5ZGH - chains A and F of the 15 polymer chains in the assembly; structure by electron microscopy, 3.82 A resolution.

# Chain A
Molecule: PsaA
Organism: Cyanidioschyzon merolae (strain 10D)
Notes: EC 1.97.1.12
UniProtKB: Q85FY7 (PSAA_CYAM1); residue numbers follow UniProt; this construct covers 1-748
Sequence (748 residues; row label = number of the first residue in the row):
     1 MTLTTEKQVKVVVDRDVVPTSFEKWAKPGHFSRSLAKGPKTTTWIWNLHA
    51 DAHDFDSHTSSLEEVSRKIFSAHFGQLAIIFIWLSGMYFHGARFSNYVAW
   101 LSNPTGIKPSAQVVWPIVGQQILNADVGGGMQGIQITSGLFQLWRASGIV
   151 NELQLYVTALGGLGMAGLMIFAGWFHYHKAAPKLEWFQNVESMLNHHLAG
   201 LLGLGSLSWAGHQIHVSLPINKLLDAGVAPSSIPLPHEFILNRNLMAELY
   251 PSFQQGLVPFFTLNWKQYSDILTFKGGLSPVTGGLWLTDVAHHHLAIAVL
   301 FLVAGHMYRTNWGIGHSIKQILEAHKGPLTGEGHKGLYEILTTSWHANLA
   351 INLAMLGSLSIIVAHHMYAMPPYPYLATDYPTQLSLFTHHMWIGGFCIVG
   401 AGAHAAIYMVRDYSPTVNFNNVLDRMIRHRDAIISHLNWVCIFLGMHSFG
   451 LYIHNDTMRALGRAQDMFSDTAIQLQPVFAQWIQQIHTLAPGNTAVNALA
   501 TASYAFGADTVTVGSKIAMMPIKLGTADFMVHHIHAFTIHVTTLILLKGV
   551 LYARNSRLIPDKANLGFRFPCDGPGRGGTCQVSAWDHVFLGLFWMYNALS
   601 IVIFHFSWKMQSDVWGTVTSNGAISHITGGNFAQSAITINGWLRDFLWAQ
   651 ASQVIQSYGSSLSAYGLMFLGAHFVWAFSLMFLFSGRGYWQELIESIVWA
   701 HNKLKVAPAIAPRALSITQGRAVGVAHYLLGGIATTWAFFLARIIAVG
Not modelled in the structure: 1-7
Bound ions: chlorophyll a Mg site 1 near Gln112 (its only coordinating residue here); chlorophyll a Mg site 2 near Gln120 (its only coordinating residue here)
Small-molecule neighbours:
  - 1-dodecanol / beta-D-glucopyranose: Arg243, Gly256, Val258
  - beta-carotene (BCR), molecule 1: Ile80, Trp83, Leu84, Gly200, Leu201, Leu204, Gly205, Ser208
  - beta-carotene (BCR), molecule 2: Phe81, Tyr88, Thr158, Gly161, Gly162, Met165, Leu204, Leu207, Ser208, Phe261
  - beta-carotene (BCR), molecule 3: Trp115, Pro116, Ile117
  - beta-carotene (BCR), molecule 4: Leu207, Leu257, Phe260, Phe261, Leu295, Val299, Leu302, His306, Ile314
  - beta-carotene (BCR), molecule 5: Phe260, Trp265, Val299
  - beta-carotene (BCR), molecule 6: Leu337, Leu341, Ala347, Ile351, Ala405, Tyr408, Leu423
  - beta-carotene (BCR), molecule 7: Ala354, Met355, Ser358, Ile398, Ala401, Gly402, Ala405, Thr543, Leu546, Leu547, Val550
  - beta-carotene (BCR), molecule 8: Met668, Gly671, Ala672, Phe674, Val675, Leu730, Ile733, Ala734, Trp737
  - chlorophyll a isomer (CL0): Phe449, Tyr452, Ile534, Phe537, Thr538, Tyr596, Asn597, Ser600, Ile601, Phe604, Trp642, Leu647, Ala651, Ile655, Phe669, His673, Trp676, Tyr728, Gly732, Thr735, Thr736, Phe739
  - chlorophyll a (CLA), molecule 1: Val9, Val11, Trp186, Asn189, Ser192, His196, Thr310, Asn311, Trp312
  - chlorophyll a (CLA), molecule 2: Val11, Val13, Arg15, Phe70, Phe74, Leu168, Met169, Ala172, Phe175, His176, Ala180, Trp186
  - chlorophyll a (CLA), molecule 3: Val18, Pro19, Thr20, Ser21, Phe22, Lys24, Trp25, His30, Lys68, Ser71, Ala72, Gly75, Ile79, Ile170, Gly173, Trp174, Tyr177, His178
  - chlorophyll a (CLA), molecule 4: Trp25, Pro28, Trp44, Ile45, Trp46, Leu48, His49
  - chlorophyll a (CLA), molecule 5: Trp25, His30, Phe31, Leu48, His49, Ala52, His53, Phe55, His58, Lys68, Ala72, Gly75, Gln76, Ile79
  - chlorophyll a (CLA), molecule 6: Thr42, Ile45, Trp46, Ile694, Val698, His701, Val706, Pro708, Ile710, Pro712, Arg713
  - chlorophyll a (CLA), molecule 7: Trp46, Phe674, Val675, Phe678, Met681, Phe682, Leu715, Gln719, Ala722, Val723, Ala726, His727, Leu730
  - chlorophyll a (CLA), molecule 8: His49, Ala50, Asp51, Ala52, His53, Asp54, His346, Leu349, Leu353, Phe396, Cys397, Val399, Gly400, Ala403, His404, Ile407, Arg411, Phe567, Arg568, Trp585, Val588, Leu592, Ala726, Leu730
  - chlorophyll a (CLA), molecule 9: His53, Phe55, Ile69, Ala72, His73, Gln76, Leu77, Ile80, Phe81, Leu84, Trp345, His346, Asn348, Leu349, Asn352, Leu353, Leu356
  - chlorophyll a (CLA), molecule 10: His53, Gln76, Ile79, Ile80, Trp83, Leu353, Leu356, Ile393, Phe396, Cys397
  - chlorophyll a (CLA), molecule 11: Leu62, His73, Leu184, Phe187, Gln188, Val190, Met193, Leu194, His197, Leu198, Leu201, Ile318, Tyr338, Leu341, Thr342, Thr343, Ser344, Trp345, Asn348, Ile351, Asn352, Met355, Leu356
  - chlorophyll a (CLA), molecule 12: Phe70, His73, Phe74, Leu77, Trp186, Phe187, Asn189, Ser192, Met193, His196, His197, Gly200, Leu201
  - chlorophyll a (CLA), molecule 13: Ile79, Ile82, Gln112, Val113, Val114, Trp115, Ile117, Gln120, Leu123, Ile170, Ala664, Leu667
  - chlorophyll a (CLA), molecule 14: Ile82, Trp83, Ser85, Gly86, Met87, Phe89, His90, Phe94, Gln112, Trp115, Leu163
  - chlorophyll a (CLA), molecule 15: Trp83, Met87, His90, Ala111, Gln112, Ile134, Gln135, Ile136, Thr137, Ser138, Leu140, Ala664, Tyr665, Trp737, Leu741
  - chlorophyll a (CLA), molecule 16: Trp83, Met87, Thr137, Ser138, Leu140, Ser385, Leu386, Thr388, His389, Trp392, Phe396, Met668, Ile733, Thr736, Trp737
  - chlorophyll a (CLA), molecule 17: Trp83, Leu84, Tyr88, Ser138, Gly139, Leu140, Leu143, Leu201, Leu202, Leu356, Leu359, Ser360, Val363, Met367, Tyr373, Leu386, His389, His390, Ile393
  - chlorophyll a (CLA), molecule 18: Leu143, Ala146, Leu202, Gly205, Ser206, Trp209, Gln213, Leu285, Leu287, Val290, His293, His294, Ile297, Phe301, Leu359, Ile362, Val363, His366, Met367, Pro372, Tyr373
  - chlorophyll a (CLA), molecule 19: Ser147, Gly148, Ile149, Gln154, Val157, Thr158, Gly205, Ser208, Trp209, Gly211, His212, His215, Val216, Pro236, His237, Ile240
  - chlorophyll a (CLA), molecule 20: Leu153, Gln154, Val157, Leu235, His237, Leu241
  - chlorophyll a (CLA), molecule 21: Leu194, Leu198, Leu202, Leu300, Phe301, Ala304, Met307, Tyr308, Ile318, Ile321, Leu322, Met355, Met426, Leu547, Val550, Leu551
  - chlorophyll a (CLA), molecule 22: Asn195, His196, Ala199, Gly200, Leu204, Leu302, His306, Met307, Tyr308, Thr310, Trp312, Ile314
  - chlorophyll a (CLA), molecule 23: Leu207, Ser208, Ala210, Gly211, Ile214, His215, Ile240, Arg243, Phe253, Gly256, Leu257, Tyr268, Ile271, Leu272, Leu295
  - chlorophyll a (CLA), molecule 24: Phe260, Trp265, Lys266, Tyr268, Ser269, Leu272, Thr273, Phe274, His292, Leu295, Ala296, Val299, Leu300, Val303, Asn497
  - chlorophyll a (CLA), molecule 25: Phe260, Phe261, Leu263
  - chlorophyll a (CLA), molecule 26: Thr273, Phe274, Gly276, Gly277, Leu285, Asp289, Val290, His292, His293, Ala296, Leu300, His366, Met370, Pro372, Thr501, Ala502
  - chlorophyll a (CLA), molecule 27: Phe274, Thr494, Ala495, Val496, Asn497
  - chlorophyll a (CLA), molecule 28: Val303, His306, Met307, Ile314, Gly315, His316, Gln320
  - chlorophyll a (CLA), molecule 29: Met307, His316, Gln320, Ile321, Ala324, His325
  - chlorophyll a (CLA), molecule 30: Ile321, Leu322, His325, His334, Leu337, Leu341, Val422, Leu423, Met426
  - chlorophyll a (CLA), molecule 31: His325, Lys326, Gly327, Pro328, Leu329
  - chlorophyll a (CLA), molecule 32: Leu329, Thr330, Val422, Arg425, Met426, His429, Ala432, Ile433, His436
  - chlorophyll a (CLA), molecule 33: Met355, Ser358, Leu359, Ile362, His365, His366, Tyr368, Ala369, Met370, Ala502, Ser503, Phe506
  - chlorophyll a (CLA), molecule 34: Ser358, Ile361, Ile362, His365, Met391, Ile398, Thr538, Ile539, Thr542, Thr543, Met595, Ala598, Leu599, Val602
  - chlorophyll a (CLA), molecule 35: His365, Tyr368, Phe387, Phe479, Ala480, Trp482, Ile483, Gln484, Phe506, Ile522, Leu524, His532, His535, Ile539, Val602, His605, Phe606, Lys609
  - chlorophyll a (CLA), molecule 36: Ala432, His436, Trp439
  - chlorophyll a (CLA), molecule 37: Ile433, Leu437, Trp439, Val440, Ala536, Ile539, His540, Thr543, Leu547
  - chlorophyll a (CLA), molecule 38: Ser435, Asn438, Trp439, Ile442
  - chlorophyll a (CLA), molecule 39: Asn438, Cys441, Ile442, Gly445, Met446, Phe449, Gly450, Ile453, Phe537, Val541, Leu544, Ile545, Leu590, Phe593, Trp594
  - chlorophyll a (CLA), molecule 40: Trp439, Ile442, Phe443, Met446, His447
  - chlorophyll a (CLA), molecule 41: Trp439, Val440, Phe443, Leu444, Pro477, Val478, Phe479, Ala480, Asp528, Phe529, His532, His533, Ala536, His540
  - chlorophyll a (CLA), molecule 42: Met446, His447, Gly450, Leu451, Ile453, His454, Thr457, Met458, Leu461, Arg463, Asp466, Phe468, Ile473
  - chlorophyll a (CLA), molecule 43: Phe449, Ile453, Asp456, Phe537, Phe593, Trp594, Tyr596, Asn597, Ile639, Leu643, Trp676, Tyr728
  - chlorophyll a (CLA), molecule 44: Thr457, Ala460, Leu461
  - chlorophyll a (CLA), molecule 45: Trp482, Ile483, Ile486, His487, Ala490, Thr494, Ala495, Ala502, Phe506
  - chlorophyll a (CLA), molecule 46: Leu643, Leu647, Trp648
  - chlorophyll a (CLA), molecule 47: Leu667, Met668, Leu670, Gly671, His673, Phe674, Trp676, Ala677
  - chlorophyll a (CLA), molecule 48: Phe674, Ala677, Phe678, Leu680, Met681, Phe684, Ser685, Tyr689, Trp690, Leu693
  - chlorophyll a (CLA), molecule 49: Ile697, Ala700, His701, Leu704, Val706
  - chlorophyll a (CLA), molecule 50: Trp699, Ala700, Lys703, Leu704
  - phylloquinone (PQN): Trp46, Met681, Phe682, Ser685, Gly686, Arg687, Trp690, Ile694, Arg713, Ala714, Leu715, Ser716, Gly720
  - 4Fe-4S cluster (SF4): Cys571, Gly573, Pro574, Thr579, Cys580, Ile717

# Chain F
Molecule: PsaF
Organism: Cyanidioschyzon merolae (strain 10D)
UniProtKB: Q85FS9 (Q85FS9_CYAM1); residue numbers follow UniProt; this construct covers 1-185
Sequence (185 residues; each row starts with the number of its first residue):
     1 MFKRSLIFIAAVMSVCQISAIQISAVSADVLTPCQQSEAFHKREINEVRT
    51 LENRQANYEANSPSYLALQSQIDQVHKRFDKYGTLLCGQDGLPHLITDGD
   101 WRHAREFTIPALLFLYITGWIGWVGRSYLKYTKETKNPTEQEIILDVPMA
   151 LKYMLSGFLWPLSAWQEYRSGQLLAKEDEITVSPR
Not modelled in the structure: 1-29, 184-185
Disulfide bonds: Cys34-Cys87
Small-molecule neighbours:
  - (2S)-2,3-dihydroxypropyl octadecanoate (3XQ): Lys81, Glu106, Phe107, Pro110
  - beta-carotene (BCR), molecule 1: Thr97, Asp98, Gly99, Phe107, Gly119, Gly122, Trp123, Arg126, Trp160
  - beta-carotene (BCR), molecule 2: Pro110, Leu113, Phe114, Ile117, Thr118, Ile121
  - chlorophyll a (CLA), molecule 1: Tyr82, Leu113, Ile117
  - chlorophyll a (CLA), molecule 2: Thr97, Phe107, Thr108, Ala111, Leu112, Leu115
  - chlorophyll a (CLA), molecule 3: Asp98, Gly99, Asp100, Trp101
  - chlorophyll a (CLA), molecule 4: Phe107, Pro110, Ala111, Phe114, Leu115, Thr118, Ile121, Gly122
  - chlorophyll a (CLA), molecule 5: Ile117, Trp120, Ile121, Val124, Met154
  - chlorophyll a (CLA), molecule 6: Ile121, Gly122, Val124, Gly125, Arg126, Tyr128, Leu129, Leu145, Met154
  - chlorophyll a (CLA), molecule 7: Gly125, Tyr128, Leu129, Glu142, Leu145, Ala150, Leu151, Met154

# Chain A / chain F interface
Contacting residue pairs (39; chain A residue first):
  Ala26(A) - Ile144(F)
  Pro28(A) - Ile143(F)  hydrophobic
  Pro39(A) - Thr139(F)
  Pro39(A) - Ile143(F)
  Lys40(A) - Thr139(F)
  Trp44(A) - Ile143(F)  hydrophobic
  Gln121(A) - Gln71(F)
  Gln121(A) - Gln74(F)
  Ile122(A) - Arg54(F)
  Asn124(A) - Arg54(F)  hydrogen bond (backbone-side chain)
  Ala125(A) - Arg54(F)
  Asp126(A) - Arg54(F)  salt bridge
  Asp126(A) - Asn57(F)
  Asp126(A) - Tyr58(F)
  Gly130(A) - Tyr58(F)
  Gln132(A) - Ser64(F)
  Glu695(A) - Glu179(F)
  Trp699(A) - Asp178(F)  hydrogen bond
  Trp699(A) - Glu179(F)
  Asn702(A) - Ala175(F)
  Asn702(A) - Asp178(F)
  Lys703(A) - Leu173(F)
  Lys703(A) - Leu174(F)
  Lys703(A) - Ala175(F)  hydrogen bond (backbone-backbone)
  Lys703(A) - Asp178(F)
  Leu704(A) - Arg126(F)  hydrogen bond (backbone-side chain)
  Leu704(A) - Leu173(F)
  Leu704(A) - Leu174(F)  hydrophobic
  Lys705(A) - Arg126(F)
  Lys705(A) - Leu174(F)
  Lys705(A) - Ala175(F)
  Val706(A) - Arg126(F)
  Val706(A) - Leu129(F)
  Ala707(A) - Leu129(F)
  Ala707(A) - Lys133(F)
  Pro708(A) - Leu129(F)  hydrophobic
  Ala709(A) - Pro138(F)
  Ala709(A) - Glu142(F)
  Ile710(A) - Glu142(F)
Also at the interface, not in a pair above, chain F (21 interface residues in all): Ser62, Gln172

# Overview
The interface between chain A and chain F involves 23 residues on one side and 21 on the other; the contacts
include 4 hydrogen bonds and 1 salt bridge. Polar pairs include Asp126(A)-Arg54(F), Asn124(A)-Arg54(F) and
Trp699(A)-Asp178(F).
Chain A is PsaA and chain F is PsaF, both from Cyanidioschyzon merolae (strain 10D); the structure, Cryo-EM
structure of the red algal PSI-LHCR, was determined by electron microscopy (same publication as 5ZGB).
